PDB entry 7EO4 | electron microscopy, 2.86 A resolution | chains C and D of the 5 polymer chains in the assembly

Chain C:
Molecule: Guanine nucleotide-binding protein G(I)/G(S)/G(T) subunit beta-1
Organism: Homo sapiens
UniProt: P62873 (GBB1_HUMAN); residues 2-340 here = UniProt positions 2-340
Amino-acid sequence (345 residues; numbered -4 to 340; the number before each row is that of its first residue; numbers below 1 keep their minus sign (Met-4 is residue -4)):
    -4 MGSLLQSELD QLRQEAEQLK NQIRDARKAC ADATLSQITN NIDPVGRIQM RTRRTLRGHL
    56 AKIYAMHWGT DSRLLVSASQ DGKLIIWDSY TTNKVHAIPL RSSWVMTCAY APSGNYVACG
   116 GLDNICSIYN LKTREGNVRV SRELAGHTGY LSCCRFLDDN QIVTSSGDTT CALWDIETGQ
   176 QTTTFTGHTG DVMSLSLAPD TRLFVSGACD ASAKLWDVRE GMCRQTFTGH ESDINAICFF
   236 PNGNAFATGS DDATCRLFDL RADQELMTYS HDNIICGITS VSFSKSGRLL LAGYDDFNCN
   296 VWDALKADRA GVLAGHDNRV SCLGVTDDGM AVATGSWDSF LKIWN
Unresolved in the structure: -4 to 1
Construct notes: initiating methionine (-4); expression tag (-3 to 1)
Swiss-Prot annotation at these positions:
  - modified residue: Ser2 (N-acetylserine), His266 (Phosphohistidine)
  - natural variant: Leu30 (L30F: In MRD42; uncertain significance), Arg52 (R52G: In MRD42), Gly64 (G64V: In MRD42), Asp76 (D76E: In MRD42; D76G: In MRD42), Gly77 (G77S: In MRD42), Lys78 (K78R: In MRD42), Ile80 (I80N: In MRD42; I80T: In MRD42), His91 (H91R: In MRD42; uncertain significance), Ala92 (A92T: In MRD42), Pro94 (P94S: In MRD42), Leu95 (L95P: In MRD42), Arg96 (R96L: In MRD42), 5 further natural variant entries in UniProt

Chain D:
Molecule: Guanine nucleotide-binding protein G(I)/G(S)/G(O) subunit gamma-2
Organism: Homo sapiens
UniProt: P59768 (GBG2_HUMAN); residue numbers follow UniProt; this construct covers 1-71
Amino-acid sequence (71 residues; row label = number of the first residue in the row):
     1 MASNNTASIA QARKLVEQLK MEANIDRIKV SKAAADLMAY CEAHAKEDPL LTPVPASENP
    61 FREKKFFCAI L
Unresolved in the structure: 1-6, 63-71
Swiss-Prot annotation at these positions:
  - modified residue: Ala2 (N-acetylalanine), Cys68 (Cysteine methyl ester)
  - lipidation: Cys68 (S-geranylgeranyl cysteine)

Chain C / chain D interface:
Pairs across the interface (63; chain C residue first):
  Glu3(C) - Ile9(D)
  Leu4(C) - Ala12(D)  hydrophobic
  Leu7(C) - Ala12(D)
  Leu7(C) - Arg13(D)
  Leu7(C) - Val16(D)  hydrophobic
  Glu10(C) - Val16(D)
  Ala11(C) - Leu19(D)  hydrophobic
  Leu14(C) - Leu19(D)  hydrophobic
  Ala21(C) - Arg27(D)  hydrogen bond (backbone-side chain)
  Ala24(C) - Arg27(D)  hydrogen bond (backbone-side chain)
  Ala24(C) - Lys29(D)  hydrogen bond (backbone-side chain)
  Cys25(C) - Arg27(D)
  Cys25(C) - Ile28(D)
  Cys25(C) - Lys29(D)
  Cys25(C) - Val30(D)
  Asp27(C) - Lys29(D)
  Asp27(C) - Val30(D)  hydrogen bond (side chain-backbone)
  Asp27(C) - Ser31(D)
  Ala28(C) - Val30(D)
  Leu30(C) - Ala34(D)  hydrophobic
  Thr34(C) - Ala34(D)
  Val40(C) - Leu51(D)  hydrophobic
  Arg48(C) - Phe61(D)
  Arg49(C) - Pro60(D)
  Arg49(C) - Phe61(D)
  Arg49(C) - Arg62(D)
  Ser84(C) - Phe61(D)
  Tyr85(C) - Pro60(D)
  Tyr85(C) - Phe61(D)  hydrophobic
  Cys218(C) - Gln18(D)  hydrogen bond (backbone-side chain)
  Arg219(C) - Glu22(D)
  Gln220(C) - Glu22(D)
  Gln220(C) - Ile25(D)
  Thr221(C) - Glu22(D)  hydrogen bond (backbone-side chain)
  Phe235(C) - Leu37(D)  hydrophobic
  Pro236(C) - Tyr40(D)
  Asn237(C) - Leu37(D)
  Asn237(C) - Tyr40(D)
  Asp254(C) - Ala33(D)
  Asp254(C) - Leu37(D)
  Arg256(C) - Arg27(D)
  Arg256(C) - Ile28(D)
  Arg256(C) - Asp36(D)  salt bridge
  Asp258(C) - Ile25(D)
  Ser279(C) - Asp48(D)  hydrogen bond
  Lys280(C) - Tyr40(D)
  Lys280(C) - Glu47(D)
  Ser281(C) - Cys41(D)  hydrogen bond (backbone-side chain)
  Ser281(C) - His44(D)  hydrogen bond (side chain-backbone)
  Ser281(C) - Ala45(D)
  Ser281(C) - Asp48(D)  hydrogen bond
  Gly282(C) - Cys41(D)
  Arg283(C) - Leu51(D)
  Leu284(C) - Leu50(D)
  Leu300(C) - Cys41(D)  hydrophobic
  Gly324(C) - Pro49(D)
  Gly324(C) - Leu50(D)
  Met325(C) - Pro49(D)  hydrophobic
  Met325(C) - Asn59(D)
  Met325(C) - Pro60(D)
  Val327(C) - Leu50(D)  hydrophobic
  Ile338(C) - Phe61(D)  hydrophobic
  Asn340(C) - Leu50(D)
Also at the interface, not in a pair above, chain C (49 interface residues in all): Ile18, Ala26, Ile37, Ile43, Leu255, Ala257, Asp323, Ala326, Trp339
Also at the interface, not in a pair above, chain D (34 interface residues in all): Lys20, Ala23, Asp26, Met38

Overview:
The interface between chain C and chain D involves 49 residues on one side and 34 on the other; the contacts
include 10 hydrogen bonds and 1 salt bridge. Polar contacts include Arg256(C)-Asp36(D), Ala21(C)-Arg27(D) and
Ala24(C)-Arg27(D).
Chain C is Guanine nucleotide-binding protein G(I)/G(S)/G(T) subunit beta-1 and chain D is Guanine
nucleotide-binding protein G(I)/G(S)/G(O) subunit gamma-2, both from Homo sapiens; the structure, Cryo-EM of
Sphingosine 1-phosphate receptor 1 / Gi complex bound to BAF312, was determined by electron microscopy
together with 7EO2 and 7WF7 from the same study.
